PDB entry 8D94 | X-ray diffraction, 2.44 A resolution | chains A and D of the 4 polymer chains in the assembly

# Chain A (and D)
Name: Deoxynucleoside triphosphate triphosphohydrolase SAMHD1
From: Homo sapiens
Notes: EC 3.1.5.-; chain D of this document is another copy of the same molecule, construct and numbering; everything in this record applies to it too
UniProt: Q9Y3Z3 (SAMH1_HUMAN); residues 1-626 here = UniProt positions 1-626
Chain sequence (626 residues; each row starts with the number of its first residue):
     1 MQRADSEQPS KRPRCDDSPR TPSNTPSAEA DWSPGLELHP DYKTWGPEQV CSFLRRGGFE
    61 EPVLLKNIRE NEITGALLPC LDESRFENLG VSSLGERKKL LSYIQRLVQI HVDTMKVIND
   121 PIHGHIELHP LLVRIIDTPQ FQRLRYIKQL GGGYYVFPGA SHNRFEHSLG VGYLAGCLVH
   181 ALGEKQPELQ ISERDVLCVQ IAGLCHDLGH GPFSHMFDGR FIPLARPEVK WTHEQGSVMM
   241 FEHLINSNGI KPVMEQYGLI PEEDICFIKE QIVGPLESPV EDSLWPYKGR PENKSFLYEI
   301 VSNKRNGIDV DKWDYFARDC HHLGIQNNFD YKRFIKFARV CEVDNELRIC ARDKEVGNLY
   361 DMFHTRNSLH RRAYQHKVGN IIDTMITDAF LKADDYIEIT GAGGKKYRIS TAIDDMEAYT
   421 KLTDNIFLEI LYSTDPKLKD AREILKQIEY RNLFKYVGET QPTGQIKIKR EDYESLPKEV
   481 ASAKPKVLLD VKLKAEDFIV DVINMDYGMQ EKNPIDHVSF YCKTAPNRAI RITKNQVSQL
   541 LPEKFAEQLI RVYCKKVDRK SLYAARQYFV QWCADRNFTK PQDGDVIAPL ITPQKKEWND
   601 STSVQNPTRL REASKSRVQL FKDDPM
Disordered / not traced: 1-113, 278-283, 507-513, 531-540, 584-626 (chain D: 1-113, 277-283, 506-515, 525-546, 584-626)
Swiss-Prot annotation at these positions:
  - active site: His233
  - binding site (GTP): Lys116, Val117, Asp137, Gln142, Arg145, Arg451, Lys455, Lys523
  - binding site (dATP): Asn119, Gln149, Val156, Arg164, His210, His215, Lys312, Tyr315, Asp319, Arg333, Arg352, Lys354, Asn358, Arg366, Gln375, His376, Lys377, Lys523
  - binding site (dCTP): Asn119, Gln149, Val156, Arg164, His210, His215, Lys312, Tyr315, Asp319, Arg333, Arg352, Lys354, Arg366, Arg372, Gln375, His376, Lys377, Lys523
  - binding site (dGTP): Asn119, Gln149, Leu150, Val156, Arg164, Lys312, Tyr315, Asp319, Arg333, Arg352, Lys354, Asn358, Arg366, Tyr374, Gln375, His376, Lys377, Lys523
  - binding site (dTTP): Asn119, Gln149, Val156, Arg164, His210, His215, Lys312, Tyr315, Asp319, Arg333, Arg352, Lys354, Gln375, His376, Lys377, Lys523
  - binding site (Mn(2+)): His167, His206, Asp207, Asp311
  - modified residue: Met1 (N-acetylmethionine), Ser18 (Phosphoserine), Thr21 (Phosphothreonine), Thr25 (Phosphothreonine), Ser33 (Phosphoserine), Ser93 (Phosphoserine), Thr592 (Microbial infection: Phosphothreonine)
  - cross-link (Glycyl lysine isopeptide (Lys-Gly)): Lys467 (interchain with G-Cter in SUMO2), Lys469 (interchain with G-Cter in SUMO2), Lys492 (interchain with G-Cter in SUMO2), Lys622 (interchain with G-Cter in SUMO2)
  - natural variant: Asp120 to His123 (deletion: In AGS5), His123 (H123P: In AGS5), Arg143 (R143C: In AGS5; R143H: In AGS5), Arg145 (R145Q: In AGS5), His167 (H167Y: In AGS5), Ile201 (I201N: In AGS5 and CHBL2), Gly209 (G209S: In AGS5), Met254 (M254V: In AGS5), Arg290 (R290H: In AGS5), Leu369 (L369S: In AGS5), Met385 (M385V: In AGS5), Ile448 (I448T: In AGS5), 1 further natural variant entry in UniProt
  - mutagenesis: Leu77 (L77F: Increased stability of the tetramer and increased deoxynucleoside triphosphate (dNTPase) activity; when associated with F-77 and F-80 and R-111), Cys80 (C80F: Increased stability of the tetramer and increased deoxynucleoside triphosphate (dNTPase) activity; when associated with F-77 and R-111), His111 (H111R: Increased stability of the tetramer and increased deoxynucleoside triphosphate (dNTPase) activity; when associated with F-77 and F-80), Asp137 (D137A: Impairs homotetramerization and nearly abolishes dNTPase activity), Gln142 (Q142E/A: Impairs homotetramerization and nearly abolishes dNTPase activity; when associated with K-145), Arg143 (R143A: Abolished ability to restrict infection by viruses), Arg145 (R145A: Impairs homotetramerization and nearly abolishes dNTPase activity. Abolished ability to restrict infection by viruses; R145K: Impairs homotetramerization and nearly abolishes dNTPase activity ...), Gln149 (Q149A: Abolished dNTPase activity without affecting homotetramerization. Abolished dNTPase activity; when associated with A-319), Arg164 (R164A: Abolished ability to restrict infection by viruses), His167 (H167A: Abolished ability to restrict infection by viruses), His206 to Asp207 (Abolishes zinc binding and dNTPase activity. Does not affect ability to promote DNA end resection at stalled replication forks), His206 (H206A: Abolished ability to restrict infection by viruses), 33 further mutagenesis entries in UniProt
Disulfides: Cys341-Cys350
Metal / ion sites: Fe ion: His167, His206, Asp207, Asp311; Ca2+ near Asp207 (its only coordinating residue here)
From the paper describing this entry:
  - binding site for the 5-nt DNA strand: Arg451
  - post-translational modification sites: Cys341, Cys350
  - conformationally variable residues (side-chain flip): Arg352, Asp353
  - mutagenesis - R451E: abolished binding to the 5-nt DNA strand
  - mutagenesis - C522A: abolished binding to dsDNA
  - mutagenesis - C522A (7.8 +/- 3.0 M): decreased binding to ssDNA

# Interface between chain A and chain D
Contacting residue pairs - 71 pairs, chain A then chain D:
  Ile118(A) - Val156(D)
  Ile118(A) - Pro158(D)  hydrophobic
  Asn119(A) - Pro158(D)
  Asn119(A) - Leu323(D)  hydrogen bond (side chain-backbone)
  Asn119(A) - Gly324(D)
  Pro121(A) - Gly159(D)
  Pro121(A) - His321(D)
  Pro121(A) - His322(D)
  Asp137(A) - Glu449(D)
  Asp137(A) - Tyr450(D)
  Asp137(A) - Arg451(D)
  Thr138(A) - Glu449(D)
  Pro139(A) - Glu449(D)
  Pro139(A) - Tyr450(D)
  Gln142(A) - Glu449(D)
  Arg145(A) - Tyr154(D)  hydrogen bond (side chain-backbone)
  Arg145(A) - Tyr155(D)
  Arg145(A) - Arg451(D)
  Tyr146(A) - Tyr155(D)  hydrogen bond
  Tyr146(A) - Phe427(D)
  Tyr146(A) - Leu428(D)
  Tyr154(A) - Arg145(D)  hydrogen bond (backbone-side chain)
  Tyr154(A) - Asn163(D)  hydrogen bond
  Tyr154(A) - Glu166(D)  hydrogen bond
  Tyr155(A) - Arg145(D)
  Tyr155(A) - Tyr146(D)
  Val156(A) - Ile118(D)
  Pro158(A) - Ile118(D)  hydrophobic
  Pro158(A) - Asn119(D)
  Pro158(A) - Glu166(D)
  Gly159(A) - Pro121(D)
  Ser161(A) - Ser161(D)  hydrogen bond (backbone-side chain)
  Ser161(A) - His162(D)  hydrogen bond (side chain-backbone)
  Ser161(A) - Glu166(D)  hydrogen bond
  Ser161(A) - His322(D)
  His162(A) - Ser161(D)  hydrogen bond (backbone-side chain)
  Asn163(A) - Tyr154(D)  hydrogen bond
  Asn163(A) - Ser161(D)
  Phe165(A) - Tyr154(D)
  Glu166(A) - Tyr154(D)  hydrogen bond
  Glu166(A) - Pro158(D)
  Glu166(A) - Ser161(D)  hydrogen bond
  Asn248(A) - Tyr450(D)
  His321(A) - Pro121(D)
  His321(A) - His321(D)  hydrogen bond (backbone-side chain)
  His322(A) - Pro121(D)
  His322(A) - His322(D)
  Leu323(A) - Asn119(D)  hydrogen bond (backbone-side chain)
  Gly324(A) - Asn119(D)  hydrogen bond (backbone-side chain)
  Gly324(A) - Pro121(D)
  Thr400(A) - Thr434(D)
  Lys421(A) - Tyr432(D)
  Thr423(A) - Tyr432(D)  hydrogen bond
  Asn425(A) - Asn425(D)
  Asn425(A) - Leu428(D)
  Asn425(A) - Tyr432(D)
  Phe427(A) - Tyr146(D)
  Leu428(A) - Tyr146(D)  hydrophobic
  Leu428(A) - Asn425(D)
  Tyr432(A) - Lys421(D)  hydrogen bond (backbone-side chain)
  Tyr432(A) - Thr423(D)  hydrogen bond
  Tyr432(A) - Asn425(D)
  Thr434(A) - Lys421(D)
  Glu449(A) - Asp137(D)
  Glu449(A) - Thr138(D)
  Glu449(A) - Pro139(D)
  Glu449(A) - Gln142(D)
  Tyr450(A) - Asp137(D)
  Tyr450(A) - Pro139(D)
  Tyr450(A) - Asn248(D)
  Arg451(A) - Asp137(D)
Interface residues without a listed pair, chain A (41 interface residues in all): Lys148, Leu169, Arg372, Thr420, Glu429, Lys446
Interface residues without a listed pair, chain D (40 interface residues in all): Asp120, Lys148, Phe165, Leu169, Arg372, Thr400, Thr420

# Summary
41 residues of chain A face 40 of chain D across their interface, with 19 hydrogen bonds. Polar pairs include
Asn119(A)-Leu323(D), Arg145(A)-Tyr154(D) and Tyr146(A)-Tyr155(D). From the paper: a binding site for the 5-nt
DNA strand at Arg451(A); R451E of chain A abolishes binding to the 5-nt DNA strand.
Both chains are Deoxynucleoside triphosphate triphosphohydrolase SAMHD1 (Homo sapiens). Entry 8D94 (SAMHD1-DNA
complex) was determined by X-ray diffraction, deposited together with 8D9J.
